PDB entry 2RFK | X-ray diffraction, 2.87 A resolution | chains D and A of the 6 polymer chains in the assembly

# Chain D
Molecule: guide RNA 1
Sequence (21 nucleotides; each row starts with the number of its first residue):
     1 GGGCUCCGGA AACCGCGGCG C

# Chain A
Name: Probable tRNA pseudouridine synthase B
From: Pyrococcus furiosus
Notes: EC 5.4.99.-
UniProt: Q7LWY0 (TRUB_PYRFU); residues 8-341 here correspond to UniProt positions 5-338 (UniProt number = residue number - 3)
Amino-acid sequence (334 residues; each row starts with the number of its first residue):
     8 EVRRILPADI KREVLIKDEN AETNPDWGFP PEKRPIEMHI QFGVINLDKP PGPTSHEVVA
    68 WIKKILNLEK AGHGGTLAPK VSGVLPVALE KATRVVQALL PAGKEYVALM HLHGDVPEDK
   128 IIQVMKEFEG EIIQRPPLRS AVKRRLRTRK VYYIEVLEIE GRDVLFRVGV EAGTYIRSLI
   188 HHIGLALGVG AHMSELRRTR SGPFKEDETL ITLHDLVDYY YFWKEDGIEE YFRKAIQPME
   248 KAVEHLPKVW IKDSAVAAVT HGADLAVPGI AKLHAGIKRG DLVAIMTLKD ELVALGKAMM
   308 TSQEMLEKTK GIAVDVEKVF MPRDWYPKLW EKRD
Construct notes: engineered mutation Ala-85 (Asp82 in Q7LWY0)

# How chain D and chain A interact
Contacting residue pairs (15; chain D residue first):
  G3(D) with His-268(A), hydrogen bond to the base; Gly-269(A), hydrogen bond to the sugar
  C4(D) with Thr-267(A), sugar contact; Gly-269(A), sugar contact; Val-323(A), phosphate contact; Val-326(A), sugar contact; Arg-330(A), hydrogen bond to the base
  U5(D) with Arg-101(A), salt bridge to the phosphate; Glu-324(A), phosphate contact; Lys-325(A), phosphate contact; Val-326(A), hydrogen bond to the phosphate; Arg-330(A), hydrogen bond to the sugar
  C6(D) with Arg-101(A), salt bridge to the phosphate
  G20(D) with Lys-87(A), hydrogen bond to the phosphate
  C21(D) with Lys-87(A), salt bridge to the phosphate

# Overview
The interface between chain D and chain A involves 6 residues on one side and 10 on the other; the contacts
include 6 hydrogen bonds and 3 salt bridges. Polar pairs include G3(D)/His-268(A), C4(D)/Arg-330(A) and
G3(D)/Gly-269(A).
Chain D is guide RNA 1 and chain A is Probable tRNA pseudouridine synthase B (Pyrococcus furiosus); the
structure, Substrate RNA Positioning in the Archaeal H/ACA Ribonucleoprotein Complex, was determined by X-ray
diffraction.
